Entry 5HZM (X-ray diffraction, 2.02 A resolution); this record covers chain A.

[Chain A]
Name: Protein arginine N-methyltransferase 6
From: Homo sapiens
Notes: EC 2.1.1.319
UniProt: Q96LA8 (ANM6_HUMAN); residue numbers follow UniProt; this construct covers 1-375
Sequence (376 residues; each row starts with the number of its first residue; numbering starts at 0):
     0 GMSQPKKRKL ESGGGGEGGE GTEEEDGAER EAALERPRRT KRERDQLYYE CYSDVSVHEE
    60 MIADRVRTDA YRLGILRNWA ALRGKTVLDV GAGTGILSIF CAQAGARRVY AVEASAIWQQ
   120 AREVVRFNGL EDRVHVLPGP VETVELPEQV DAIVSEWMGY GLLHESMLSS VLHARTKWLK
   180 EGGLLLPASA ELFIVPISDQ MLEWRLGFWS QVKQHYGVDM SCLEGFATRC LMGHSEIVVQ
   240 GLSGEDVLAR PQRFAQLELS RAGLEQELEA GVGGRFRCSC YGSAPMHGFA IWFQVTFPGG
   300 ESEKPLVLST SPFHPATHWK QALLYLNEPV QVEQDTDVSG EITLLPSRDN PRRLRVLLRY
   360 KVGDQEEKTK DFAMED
Disordered / not traced: 0-46, 300-301
Differences from the reference sequence: expression tag (0); conflict Val194 (Ala in Q96LA8)
Curated features (UniProtKB/Swiss-Prot):
  - active site: Glu155, Glu164
  - binding site (S-adenosyl-L-methionine): His57, Arg66, Gly90, Glu112, Glu141
  - modified residue: Thr21 (Phosphothreonine), Arg29 (Asymmetric dimethylarginine), Arg35 (Asymmetric dimethylarginine), Arg37 (Asymmetric dimethylarginine)
  - natural variant: Val194 (A194V: this construct carries the variant)
  - mutagenesis: Arg35 (R35A: Inhibits automethylation but does not affect methylation of other proteins. Reduces protein stability), Val86 to Asp88 (In PRMT6dn; abolishes histone methyltransferase H3R2me2a and transcriptional coactivator activities and reduces protein stability. This mutation abolishes automethylation)
Disulfide bonds: Cys50-Cys229
Ligand contacts: S-adenosylhomocysteine (SAH): His57, Met60, Ile61, Arg66, Asp88, Gly90, Ala91, Gly92, Ile95, Leu96, Val111, Glu112, Ala113, Ser114, Ile116, Gly138, Pro139, Val140, Glu141, Glu155, Met166, Ser169
Reported in the primary citation:
  - binding site for S-adenosylhomocysteine: Glu155
  - conformationally variable residues (side-chain flip): Glu164
  - binding site for unknown atom or ion: His317
  - specificity-determining residues: His317
  - mutagenesis - H317S: decreased catalytic activity

[Summary]
Ligands of chain A: S-adenosylhomocysteine. Curated annotation (UniProt) lists active-site residues Glu155 and
Glu164, 5 S-adenosyl-L-methionine-binding residues and 4 mutagenesis sites. The paper reports a binding site
for S-adenosylhomocysteine at Glu155; H317S reduces catalytic activity.
Chain A is Protein arginine N-methyltransferase 6 (Homo sapiens); the structure, Human HMT1 hnRNP
methyltransferase-like protein 6 (S. cerevisiae), was determined by X-ray diffraction (same publication as
4QQK and 4HC4).
